1U8R - chains F and B of the 6 polymer chains in the assembly; structure by X-ray diffraction, 2.75 A resolution.

[Chain F]
Molecule: mbtB operator DNA
Sequence (33 nucleotides; row label = number of the first residue in the row):
     1 CACTAAAATT AGGGCAGCCT GTGCTAACAG GGC
Bound ions: Na+ site 1: DC19 (shared with 1 residue of chain A); Na+ site 2: DC24 (shared with 1 residue of chain D)

[Chain B]
Name: Iron-dependent repressor ideR
Source organism: Mycobacterium tuberculosis
UniProtKB: P0A672 (IDER_MYCTU); residues 1-230 here = UniProt positions 1-230
Chain sequence (230 residues; numbered 1 to 230; the number before each row is that of its first residue):
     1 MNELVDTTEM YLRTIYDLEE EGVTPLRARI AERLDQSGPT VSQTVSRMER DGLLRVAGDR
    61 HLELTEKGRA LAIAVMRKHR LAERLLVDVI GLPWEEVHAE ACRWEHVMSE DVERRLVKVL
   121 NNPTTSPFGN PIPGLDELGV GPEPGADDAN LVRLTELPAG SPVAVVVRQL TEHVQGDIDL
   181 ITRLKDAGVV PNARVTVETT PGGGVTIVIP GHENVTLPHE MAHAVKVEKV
Not modelled in the structure: 142-150
Bound ions: Co2+ site 1: Met10, Cys102, Glu105, His106; Na+: Asp35 (shared with 1 residue of chain E); Co2+ site 2: His79, Glu83, His98, Glu172, Gln175; Co2+ site 3: His219, His223

[Chain F / chain B interface]
Residue-residue contacts (10; chain F residue first):
  DA7(F) with Arg29(B), salt bridge to the phosphate; Arg60(B), hydrogen bond to the sugar
  DA8(F) with Leu26(B), phosphate contact; Arg27(B), salt bridge to the phosphate; Ala28(B), hydrogen bond to the phosphate; Arg60(B), phosphate contact
  DT9(F) with Arg27(B), salt bridge to the phosphate; Pro39(B), base contact; Ser42(B), hydrogen bond to the phosphate
  DT10(F) with Pro39(B), base contact
Other interface residues (no listed pair), chain F (5 interface residues in all): DA11
Other interface residues (no listed pair), chain B (8 interface residues in all): Gly38

[Overview]
Chain F and chain B form an interface of 5 and 8 residues respectively; the contacts include 3 hydrogen bonds
and 3 salt bridges. Among the polar pairs are DA7(F)-Arg60(B), DA8(F)-Ala28(B) and DT9(F)-Ser42(B). The Co2+
site 1 is built by Met10(B), Cys102(B), Glu105(B) and His106(B).
Chain F is mbtB operator DNA and chain B is Iron-dependent repressor ideR (Mycobacterium tuberculosis); the
structure, Crystal Structure of an IdeR-DNA Complex Reveals a Conformational Change in Activated IdeR for
Base-specific Interactions, was determined by X-ray diffraction.
